PDB entry 8SGZ | electron microscopy, 3.20 A resolution | chains B and G of the 12 polymer chains in the assembly

== Chain B ==
Protein: propionyl-CoA carboxylase
From: Leishmania tarentolae
UniProt: A0A640KC69 (A0A640KC69_LEITA); numbering as in UniProt (aligned over 9-665)
Sequence (657 residues; numbered 9 to 665; the number before each row is that of its first residue):
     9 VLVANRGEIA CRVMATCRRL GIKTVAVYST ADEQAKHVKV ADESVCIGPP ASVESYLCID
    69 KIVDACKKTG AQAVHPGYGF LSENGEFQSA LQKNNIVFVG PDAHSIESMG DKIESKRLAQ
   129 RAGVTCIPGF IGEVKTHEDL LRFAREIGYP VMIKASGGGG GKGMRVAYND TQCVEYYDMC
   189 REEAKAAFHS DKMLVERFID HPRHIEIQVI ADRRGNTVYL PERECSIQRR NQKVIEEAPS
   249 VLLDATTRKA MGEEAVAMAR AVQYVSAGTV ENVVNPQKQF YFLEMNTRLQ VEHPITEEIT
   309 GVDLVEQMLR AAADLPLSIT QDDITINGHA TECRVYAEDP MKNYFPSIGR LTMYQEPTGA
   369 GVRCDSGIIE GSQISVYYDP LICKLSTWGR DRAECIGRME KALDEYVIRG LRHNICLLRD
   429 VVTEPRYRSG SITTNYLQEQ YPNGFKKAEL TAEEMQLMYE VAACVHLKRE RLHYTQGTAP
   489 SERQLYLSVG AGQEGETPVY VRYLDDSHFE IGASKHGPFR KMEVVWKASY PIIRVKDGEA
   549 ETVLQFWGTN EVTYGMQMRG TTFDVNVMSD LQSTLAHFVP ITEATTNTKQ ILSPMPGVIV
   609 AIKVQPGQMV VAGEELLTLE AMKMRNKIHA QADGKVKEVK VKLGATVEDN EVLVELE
From the paper describing this entry:
  - binding site for the ligand BTI: Lys631

== Chain G ==
Protein: Propionyl-coa carboxylase beta chain, putative
From: Leishmania tarentolae
UniProt: A0A640KR17 (A0A640KR17_LEITA); numbering as in UniProt (aligned over 34-522)
Sequence (489 residues; each row starts with the number of its first residue):
    34 PTAAEDLRHK KKRLTAMERV QLFCDPGTFR ERDALVEHEC HNFGMEKRKV PGDGFITGTG
    94 KVFGRPVFLF SHDFTVFGGS LSRTNAAKVV RIMEEAAKIG VPVIGFNDSG GARIHEGVDS
   154 LAGYADIFLR NTLFSGVIPQ ISVIMGPCAG GAVYSPAITD FTFMVETSSY MFVTGPEVVS
   214 AVGGKLVTKD ELGGPHVHAT KSGVSAGTFP NDIVAMAQLR RLYSYLPLSN RDPVPVLPTA
   274 DERYRDVSSL NTVVPTEVKE AYDMRDVIYP VIDHDSFFEI QPQFAKNIIC GFARVEGRSV
   334 CIIANQPKVQ AGVLDIDSSV KGARMVRFAD AFNIPIITFV DVPGFLPGVQ QEYGGIIRHG
   394 AKLLYAYAEA TVPKVTIITR KAYGGAYDVM SSKHLRGDSN YAWPHAEIAV MGAAGACKLL
   454 YSKETAEQQA QRIADYEKTF CTPLSAARKG FVDAVIDPSE TRMRVCEDLE RLARKQLQNP
   514 WKKHGNIPL
Residues lining bound ligands: BTI (5-(hexahydro-2-oxo-1H-thieno[3,4-d]imidazol-6-yl)pentanal): Val346, Pro376, Gly377, Phe378, Pro380

== Chain B / chain G interface ==
Contacting residue pairs (43; chain B residue first):
  Gln42(B) - Thr285(G)
  Met361(B) - Tyr302(G)  hydrophobic
  Gly379(B) - Ser282(G)
  Gly379(B) - Thr285(G)  hydrogen bond (backbone-side chain)
  Leu480(B) - Pro271(G)
  His481(B) - Phe96(G)
  His481(B) - Leu270(G)
  Tyr482(B) - Asp58(G)
  Tyr482(B) - Phe96(G)
  Tyr482(B) - Gly97(G)
  Thr483(B) - Phe96(G)
  Ser537(B) - His307(G)  hydrogen bond (side chain-backbone)
  Ser537(B) - Asp308(G)
  Tyr538(B) - Asp274(G)
  Glu559(B) - Ala250(G)
  Glu559(B) - Arg254(G)
  Val560(B) - Ala250(G)  hydrophobic
  Leu579(B) - Gln54(G)
  Gln580(B) - Leu55(G)
  Gln580(B) - Ile246(G)
  Leu583(B) - His42(G)
  Leu583(B) - Glu51(G)
  Leu583(B) - Leu55(G)  hydrophobic
  Ala584(B) - Ile246(G)  hydrophobic
  His585(B) - Lys45(G)  hydrogen bond (backbone-side chain)
  Phe586(B) - His42(G)
  Phe586(B) - Lys45(G)
  Val587(B) - Lys45(G)  hydrogen bond (backbone-side chain)
  Val587(B) - Asn244(G)
  Pro588(B) - Lys45(G)
  Pro588(B) - Asn244(G)
  Thr590(B) - Glu199(G)
  Met603(B) - Gln343(G)
  Glu628(B) - Lys292(G)  salt bridge
  Met630(B) - Gln343(G)
  Met630(B) - Ala344(G)  hydrophobic
  Lys631(B) - Lys292(G)
  Met632(B) - Lys292(G)
  Met632(B) - Glu293(G)
  Met632(B) - Ala294(G)  hydrophobic
  Met632(B) - Pro340(G)  hydrophobic
  Met632(B) - Arg413(G)
  Arg633(B) - Lys292(G)  hydrogen bond (backbone-backbone)
Also at the interface, not in a pair above, chain B (35 interface residues in all): Leu359, Glu378, Glu478, Thr486, Arg491, Phe554, Trp555, Asn558, Asn634
Also at the interface, not in a pair above, chain G (42 interface residues in all): Arg46, Leu47, Pro59, Arg98, Thr200, Val247, Gln251, Arg253, Glu290, Asp299, Arg327, Lys341, Val342, Val346
The authors on this interface:
  - specific contacts: His481(B)-Phe96(G) (pi stacking), Tyr482(B)-Phe96(G) (pi stacking), Glu628(B)-Lys292(G) (hydrogen bond)
  - interface residues, chain B: His481(B), Asp578(B), Glu628(B)

== Summary ==
35 residues of chain B face 42 of chain G across their interface, with 5 hydrogen bonds and 1 salt bridge.
Polar contacts include Glu628(B)-Lys292(G), Gly379(B)-Thr285(G) and Ser537(B)-His307(G). The paper describes
pi stacking between His481(B) and Phe96(G) and Tyr482(B) and Phe96(G); a hydrogen bond between Glu628(B) and
Lys292(G). The paper reports a binding site for the ligand BTI at Lys631(B); interface residues His481(B),
Asp578(B) and Glu628(B).
Chain B is propionyl-CoA carboxylase and chain G is Propionyl-coa carboxylase beta chain, putative, both from
Leishmania tarentolae; the structure, Leishmania tarentolae propionyl-CoA carboxylase (alpha-6-beta-6), was
determined by electron microscopy (same publication as 8SGX and 8SGY).
